Entry 3OX6 (X-ray diffraction, 2.40 A resolution); this record covers chain A.

# Chain A
Molecule: Calcium-binding protein 1
From: Homo sapiens
Reference sequence: Q9NZU7 (CABP1_HUMAN); residues 16-167 here correspond to UniProt positions 219-370 (UniProt number = residue number + 203)
Sequence (153 residues; each row starts with the number of its first residue):
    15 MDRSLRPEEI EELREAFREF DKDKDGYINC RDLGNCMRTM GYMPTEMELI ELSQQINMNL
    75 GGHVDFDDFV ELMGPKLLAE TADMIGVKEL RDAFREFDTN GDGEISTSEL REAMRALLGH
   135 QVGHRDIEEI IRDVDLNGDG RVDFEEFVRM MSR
Construct notes: expression tag (15); engineered mutation Ala-130 (Lys333 in Q9NZU7)
Bound ions: Ca2+ site 1: Asp-112, Asn-114, Asp-116, Glu-118, Glu-123; Ca2+ site 2: Asp-149, Asn-151, Asp-153, Arg-155, Glu-160
Residues lining bound ligands:
  - hexane-1,6-diol (HEZ), molecule 1: Arg-20, Ala-107, Glu-110, Phe-111, Glu-126, Ala-127, Ala-130, Leu-131
  - hexane-1,6-diol (HEZ), molecule 2: Arg-20, Glu-22, Glu-23, Glu-26, Glu-103
From the paper describing this entry:
  - contacts within the chain: Met-54/Glu-94 (backbone contact), Tyr-56/Glu-94, Leu-91/Glu-94
  - mutagenesis - E94A: unchanged binding to CaV1.2 IQ domain
  - conformationally variable residues (domain motion, helix shift, order/disorder transition): Asp-35, Asp-37, Ala-93 to Gly-100

# Summary
Bound to chain A: hexane-1,6-diol. The Ca2+ site 1 is built by Asp-112, Asn-114, Asp-116, Glu-118 and Glu-123.
The Ca2+ site 2 is built by Asp-149, Asn-151, Asp-153, Arg-155 and Glu-160. The paper reports that E94A leaves
binding to CaV1.2 IQ domain unchanged; conformational variability at Asp-35, Asp-37 and Ala-93.
Chain A is Calcium-binding protein 1 (Homo sapiens); the structure, Crystal Structure of the calcium sensor
calcium-binding protein 1 (CaBP1), was determined by X-ray diffraction, deposited together with 3OX5.
